3N4W - chains A and B; structure by X-ray diffraction, 1.45 A resolution.

Chain A (and B):
Molecule: Receptor-type tyrosine-protein phosphatase-like N
Organism: Homo sapiens
Notes: chain B of this document is another copy of the same molecule, construct and numbering; everything in this record applies to it too
UniProt: Q16849 (PTPRN_HUMAN); residues 470-558 here = UniProt positions 470-558
Sequence (89 residues; each row starts with the number of its first residue):
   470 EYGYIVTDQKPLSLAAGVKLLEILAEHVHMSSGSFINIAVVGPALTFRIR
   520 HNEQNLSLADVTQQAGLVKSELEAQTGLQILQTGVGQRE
Not modelled in the structure: 557-558 (chain B: 520-525, 557-558)
Construct notes: engineered mutation A508 (Ser in Q16849)

Chain A / chain B interface:
Contacting residue pairs (23; chain A residue first):
  E470(A) - K538(B)  salt bridge
  Y471(A) - Q551(B)  hydrogen bond
  Y473(A) - Y473(B)  hydrogen bond
  Y473(A) - Q551(B)  hydrogen bond
  Y473(A) - T552(B)
  A528(A) - Q532(B)  hydrogen bond (backbone-side chain)
  Q532(A) - A528(B)
  Q532(A) - Q532(B)
  K538(A) - Q556(B)
  I549(A) - Q556(B)
  L550(A) - G555(B)
  L550(A) - Q556(B)  hydrogen bond (backbone-backbone)
  Q551(A) - Y473(B)  hydrogen bond
  Q551(A) - V554(B)
  T552(A) - G553(B)
  T552(A) - V554(B)  hydrogen bond (backbone-backbone)
  G553(A) - T552(B)
  G553(A) - G553(B)
  V554(A) - Q551(B)
  V554(A) - T552(B)  hydrogen bond (backbone-backbone)
  G555(A) - L550(B)
  Q556(A) - K538(B)
  Q556(A) - L550(B)  hydrogen bond (backbone-backbone)
Also at the interface, not in a pair above, chain A (16 interface residues in all): D529, G535
Also at the interface, not in a pair above, chain B (14 interface residues in all): E470, Y471, I549

Summary:
The interface between chain A and chain B involves 16 residues on one side and 14 on the other, with 9
hydrogen bonds and 1 salt bridge. Polar pairs include E470(A)-K538(B), Y471(A)-Q551(B) and Y473(A)-Y473(B).
Chain A and chain B are both Receptor-type tyrosine-protein phosphatase-like N (Homo sapiens); the structure,
Crystal structure of an abridged SER to ALA mutant of the mature ectodomain of the human ..., was determined
by X-ray diffraction together with 3NG8 and 2QT7 from the same study.
